PDB entry 6CP7 | electron microscopy, 4.10 A resolution (low resolution: residue-level contacts below are approximate; hydrogen-bond / salt-bridge calls are withheld) | chains X and U of the 16 polymer chains in the assembly

Chain X:
Molecule: ATP synthase subunit a
Organism: Saccharomyces cerevisiae (strain ATCC 204508 / S288c)
UniProt: P00854 (ATP6_YEAST); residues 1-249 here correspond to UniProt positions 11-259 (UniProt number = residue number + 10)
Chain sequence (249 residues; row label = number of the first residue in the row):
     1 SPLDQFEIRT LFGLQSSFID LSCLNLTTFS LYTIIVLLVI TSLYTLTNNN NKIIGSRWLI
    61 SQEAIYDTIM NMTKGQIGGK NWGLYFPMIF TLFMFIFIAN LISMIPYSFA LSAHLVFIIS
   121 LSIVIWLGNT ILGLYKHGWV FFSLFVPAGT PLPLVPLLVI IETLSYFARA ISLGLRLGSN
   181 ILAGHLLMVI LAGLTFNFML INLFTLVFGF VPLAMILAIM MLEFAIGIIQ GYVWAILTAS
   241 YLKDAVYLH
Disordered / not traced: 1-25
What the authors report for this chain:
  - mutagenesis - I161M, S165C, S165T, S165Y, L222F: increased growth (citing earlier work)

Chain U:
Molecule: ATP synthase subunit f, mitochondrial
Organism: Saccharomyces cerevisiae (strain ATCC 204508 / S288c)
UniProt: Q06405 (ATPK_YEAST); residues 1-95 here correspond to UniProt positions 7-101 (UniProt number = residue number + 6)
Chain sequence (95 residues; numbered 1 to 95; the number before each row is that of its first residue):
     1 VSTLIPPKVV SSKNIGSAPN AKRIANVVHF YKSLPQGPAP AIKANTRLAR YKAKYFDGDN
    61 ASGKPLWHFA LGIIAFGYSM EYYFHLRHHK GAEEH
Disordered / not traced: 1-18, 87-95

Chain X / chain U interface:
Pairs across the interface (22; chain X residue first):
  Thr-28(X) / Met-80(U)
  Thr-28(X) / Phe-84(U)
  Leu-31(X) / Phe-76(U)
  Tyr-32(X) / Met-80(U)
  Val-39(X) / Phe-69(U)
  Leu-46(X) / Lys-52(U)
  Leu-46(X) / Phe-56(U)
  Asn-48(X) / Lys-52(U)
  Asn-49(X) / Asp-57(U)
  Asn-50(X) / Ala-41(U)
  Arg-57(X) / Asn-60(U)
  Arg-57(X) / Ala-61(U)
  Trp-58(X) / Phe-56(U)
  Trp-58(X) / Ala-61(U)
  Trp-58(X) / Ser-62(U)
  Trp-58(X) / Gly-63(U)
  Trp-58(X) / Leu-66(U)
  Ile-105(X) / Ala-70(U)
  Ile-105(X) / Ile-73(U)
  Tyr-107(X) / Ile-73(U)
  Tyr-107(X) / Gly-77(U)
  Tyr-107(X) / Tyr-78(U)
Also at the interface, not in a pair above, chain X (14 interface residues in all): Thr-45, Ser-108
Also at the interface, not in a pair above, chain U (20 interface residues in all): Tyr-55, Asp-59, Ile-74

In short:
Chain X and chain U form an interface of 14 and 20 residues respectively. The paper reports that I161M, S165C
and S165T of chain X, among others, increase growth; 5 substitutions were tested in all.
Chain X is ATP synthase subunit a and chain U is ATP synthase subunit f, mitochondrial, both from
Saccharomyces cerevisiae (strain ATCC 204508 / S288c); the structure, Monomer yeast ATP synthase Fo
reconstituted in nanodisc generated from masked refinement, was determined by electron microscopy (same
publication as 6CP3, 6CP5 and 6CP6).
